Entry 5V5S (electron microscopy, 6.50 A resolution (low resolution: residue-level contacts below are approximate; hydrogen-bond / salt-bridge calls are withheld)); this record covers chains G and H of the 12 polymer chains in the assembly.

[Chain G (and H)]
Name: Multidrug efflux pump subunit AcrA
Organism: Escherichia coli
Notes: chain H of this document is another copy of the same molecule, construct and numbering; everything in this record applies to it too
UniProtKB: P0AE07 (ACRA_ECO57); residues 1-397 here = UniProt positions 1-397
Amino-acid sequence (397 residues; numbered 1 to 397; the number before each row is that of its first residue):
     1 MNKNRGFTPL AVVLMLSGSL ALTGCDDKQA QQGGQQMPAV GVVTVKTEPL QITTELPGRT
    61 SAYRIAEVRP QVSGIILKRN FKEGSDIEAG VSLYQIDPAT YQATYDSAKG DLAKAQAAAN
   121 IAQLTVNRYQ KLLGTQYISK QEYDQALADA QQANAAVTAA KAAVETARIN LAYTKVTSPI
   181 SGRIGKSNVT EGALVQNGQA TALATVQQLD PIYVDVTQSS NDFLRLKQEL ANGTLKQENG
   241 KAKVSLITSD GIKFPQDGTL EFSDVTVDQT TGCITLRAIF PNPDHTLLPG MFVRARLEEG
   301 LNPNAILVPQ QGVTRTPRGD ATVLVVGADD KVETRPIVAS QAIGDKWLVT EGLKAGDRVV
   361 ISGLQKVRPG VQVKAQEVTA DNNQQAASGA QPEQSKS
Not modelled in the structure: 1-37, 378-397
Sequence notes: conflict Cys273 (Ser in P0AE07)
Swiss-Prot annotation at these positions:
  - lipidation: Cys25 (N-palmitoyl cysteine)

[Interface between chain G and chain H]
Residue-residue contacts (9; chain G residue first):
  Asp111(G) with Gln151(H)
  Lys114(G) with Gln151(H)
  Ile121(G) with Lys140(H)
  Leu194(G) with Gln71(H); Tyr173(H)
  Gln196(G) with Asn197(H)
  Leu288(G) with Gln269(H)
  Pro289(G) with Gln269(H)
  Gly290(G) with Gln269(H)
Interface residues without a listed pair, chain H (7 interface residues in all): Val267

[In short]
The interface between chain G and chain H involves 8 residues on one side and 7 on the other.
Both chains are Multidrug efflux pump subunit AcrA (Escherichia coli). Entry 5V5S (multi-drug efflux; membrane
transport; RND superfamily; Drug resistance) was determined by electron microscopy, deposited together with
5O66, 5NG5 and 5NC5.
